Entry 7WVQ (electron microscopy, 4.04 A resolution (low resolution: residue-level contacts below are approximate; hydrogen-bond / salt-bridge calls are withheld)); this record covers chains D and C of the 4 polymer chains in the assembly.

Chain D (and C):
Molecule: Spike glycoprotein
From: Severe acute respiratory syndrome coronavirus 2
Notes: chain C of this document is another copy of the same molecule, construct and numbering; everything in this record applies to it too
Reference sequence: P0DTC2 (SPIKE_SARS2); residue numbers follow UniProt; this construct covers 1-68, 71-142, 146-210, 215-1208
Sequence (1258 residues; row label = number of the first residue in the row; note: 9 numbers in that range are skipped by the numbering (no residue carries them; nothing is unmodelled there); a row labelled like 210A-210F holds insertion residues (210A, then the next letters in order)):
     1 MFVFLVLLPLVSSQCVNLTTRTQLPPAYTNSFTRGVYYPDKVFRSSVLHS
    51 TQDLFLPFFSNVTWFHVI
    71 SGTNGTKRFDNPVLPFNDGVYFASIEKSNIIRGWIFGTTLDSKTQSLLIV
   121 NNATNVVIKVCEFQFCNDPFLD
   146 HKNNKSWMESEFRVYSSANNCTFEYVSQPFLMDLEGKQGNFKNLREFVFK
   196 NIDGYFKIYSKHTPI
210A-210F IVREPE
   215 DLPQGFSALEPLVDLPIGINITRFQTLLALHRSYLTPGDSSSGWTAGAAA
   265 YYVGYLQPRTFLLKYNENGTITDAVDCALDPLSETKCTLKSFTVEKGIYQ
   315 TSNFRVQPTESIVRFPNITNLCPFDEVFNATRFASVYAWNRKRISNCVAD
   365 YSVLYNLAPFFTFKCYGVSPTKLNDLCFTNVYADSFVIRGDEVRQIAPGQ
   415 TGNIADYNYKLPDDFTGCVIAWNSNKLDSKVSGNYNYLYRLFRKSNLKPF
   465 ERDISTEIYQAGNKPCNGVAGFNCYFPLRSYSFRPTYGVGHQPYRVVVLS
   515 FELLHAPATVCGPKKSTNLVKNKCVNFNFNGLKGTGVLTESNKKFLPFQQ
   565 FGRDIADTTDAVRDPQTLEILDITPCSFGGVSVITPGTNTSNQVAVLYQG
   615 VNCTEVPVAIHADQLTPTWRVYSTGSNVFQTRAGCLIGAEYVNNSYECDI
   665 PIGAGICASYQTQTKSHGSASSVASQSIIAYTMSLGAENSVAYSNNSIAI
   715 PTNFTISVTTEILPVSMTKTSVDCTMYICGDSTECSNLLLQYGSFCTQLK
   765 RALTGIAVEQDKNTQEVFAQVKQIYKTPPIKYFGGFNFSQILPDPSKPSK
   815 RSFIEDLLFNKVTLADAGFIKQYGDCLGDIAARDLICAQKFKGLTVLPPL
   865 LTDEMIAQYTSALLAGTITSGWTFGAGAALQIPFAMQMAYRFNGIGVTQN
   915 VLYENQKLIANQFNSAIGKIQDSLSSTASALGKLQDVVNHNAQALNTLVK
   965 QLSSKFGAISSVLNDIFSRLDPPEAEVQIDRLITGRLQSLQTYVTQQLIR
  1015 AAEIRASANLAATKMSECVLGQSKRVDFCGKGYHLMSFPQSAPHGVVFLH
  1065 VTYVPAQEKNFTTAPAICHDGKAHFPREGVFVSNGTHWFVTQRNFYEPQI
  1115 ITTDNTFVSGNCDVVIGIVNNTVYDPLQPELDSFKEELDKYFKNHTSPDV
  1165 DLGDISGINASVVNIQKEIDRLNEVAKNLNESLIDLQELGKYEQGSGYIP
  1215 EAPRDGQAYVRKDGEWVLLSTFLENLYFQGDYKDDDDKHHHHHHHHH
Not modelled in the structure: 1-13, 71-76, 146-152, 210A-210F, 247-253, 622-640, 677-688, 828-853, 1148-1261
Cystine bridges: Cys-131/Cys-166, Cys-291/Cys-301, Cys-336/Cys-361, Cys-379/Cys-432, Cys-391/Cys-525, Cys-480/Cys-488, Cys-538/Cys-590, Cys-617/Cys-649, Cys-662/Cys-671, Cys-738/Cys-760, Cys-743/Cys-749, Cys-1032/Cys-1043, Cys-1082/Cys-1126
Construct notes: variant Val-67 (Ala in P0DTC2), Ile-95 (Thr in P0DTC2), Asp-142 (Gly in P0DTC2), Asp-339 (Gly in P0DTC2), Leu-371 (Ser in P0DTC2), Pro-373 (Ser in P0DTC2), Phe-375 (Ser in P0DTC2), Asn-417 (Lys in P0DTC2), Lys-440 (Asn in P0DTC2), Ser-446 (Gly in P0DTC2), Asn-477 (Ser in P0DTC2), Lys-478 (Thr in P0DTC2), Ala-484 (Glu in P0DTC2), Arg-493 (Gln in P0DTC2), Ser-496 (Gly in P0DTC2), Arg-498 (Gln in P0DTC2), Tyr-501 (Asn in P0DTC2), His-505 (Tyr in P0DTC2), Lys-547 (Thr in P0DTC2), Gly-614 (Asp in P0DTC2), Tyr-655 (His in P0DTC2), Lys-679 (Asn in P0DTC2), His-681 (Pro in P0DTC2), Gly-682 (Arg in P0DTC2), Ser-683 (Arg in P0DTC2), Ser-685 (Arg in P0DTC2), Lys-764 (Asn in P0DTC2), Tyr-796 (Asp in P0DTC2), Lys-856 (Asn in P0DTC2), His-954 (Gln in P0DTC2), Lys-969 (Asn in P0DTC2), Phe-981 (Leu in P0DTC2), Pro-986 (Lys in P0DTC2), Pro-987 (Val in P0DTC2); insertion (210A-210B); conflict Arg-210C (Asn211 in P0DTC2), Glu-210D (Leu212 in P0DTC2), Pro-210E (Val213 in P0DTC2), Glu-210F (Arg214 in P0DTC2); expression tag (1209-1261)
UniProt features mapped onto this chain:
  - region: Asn-280 to Cys-301 (Putative superantigen), Arg-403 to Asp-405 (Integrin-binding motif), Asn-448 to Phe-456 (Immunodominant HLA epitope recognized by the CD8+), Ser-816 to Tyr-837 (Fusion peptide 1), Lys-835 to Phe-855 (Fusion peptide 2), Asp-1163 to Glu-1202 (Heptad repeat 2)
  - site: Arg-815, Ser-816 (Cleavage)
  - glycosylation: Asn-17 (N-linked (GlcNAc...) (complex) asparagine), Asn-61 (N-linked (GlcNAc...) (hybrid) asparagine), Asn-74 (N-linked (GlcNAc...) (complex) asparagine), Asn-122 (N-linked (GlcNAc...) (hybrid) asparagine), Asn-149 (N-linked (GlcNAc...) (complex) asparagine), Asn-165 (N-linked (GlcNAc...) (complex) asparagine), Asn-234 (N-linked (GlcNAc...) (high mannose) asparagine), Asn-282 (N-linked (GlcNAc...) (complex) asparagine), Thr-323 (O-linked (GalNAc) threonine), Ser-325 (O-linked (HexNAc...) serine), Asn-331 (N-linked (GlcNAc...) (complex) asparagine), Asn-343 (N-linked (GlcNAc...) (complex) asparagine), Asn-603 (N-linked (GlcNAc...) (hybrid) asparagine), Asn-616 (N-linked (GlcNAc...) (complex) asparagine), Asn-657 (N-linked (GlcNAc...) (complex) asparagine), Thr-676 (O-linked (GlcNAc...) threonine), Thr-678 (O-linked (GlcNAc...) threonine), Asn-709 (N-linked (GlcNAc...) (high mannose) asparagine), Asn-717 (N-linked (GlcNAc...) (hybrid) asparagine), Asn-801 (N-linked (GlcNAc...) (hybrid) asparagine) and 6 more in UniProt
  - natural variant: Leu-5 (L5F: In strain: Iota/B.1.526), Ser-13 (S13I: In strain: Epsilon/B.1.427/B.1.429), Leu-18 (L18F: In strain: Beta/B.1.351, Gamma/P.1 and 1 more), Thr-19 (T19I: In strain: Omicron/BQ.1.1, Omicron/XBB.1.5 and 1 more; T19R: In strain: Delta/B.1.617.2, Omicron/BA.2 and 4 more), Thr-20 (T20N: In strain: Gamma/P.1), Leu-24 to Ala-27 (sequence variant, change not given here; In strain: Omicron/BA.2, Omicron/BA.2.12.1 and 6 more), Pro-26 (P26S: In strain: Gamma/P.1), Gln-52 (Q52H: In strain: Omicron/EG.5.1), Val-67 (A67V: In strain: Eta/B.1.525, Omicron/BA.1; this construct carries the variant), Gly-75 (G75V: In strain: Lambda/C.37), Thr-76 (T76I: In strain: Lambda/C.37), Asp-80 (D80A: In strain: Beta/B.1.351), 74 further natural variant entries in UniProt
  - mutagenesis: Asn-121 (N121Q: Partial loss of biliverdin affinity), Arg-190 (R190K: Partial loss of biliverdin affinity), Asn-234 (N234Q: Increased resistance to neutralizing antibodies), Asn-331 (N331Q: Reduced viral infectivity), Asn-343 (N343Q: Reduced viral infectivity), Leu-452 (L452R: Increased resistance to neutralizing antibodies. Decreases HLA binding to NF9 epitope. Increased binding affinity to human ACE2), Tyr-453 (Y453F: Decreased HLA binding to NF9 epitope. Increased binding affinity to human ACE2), Ala-475 (A475V: Increased resistance to neutralizing antibodies), Val-483 (V483A: Increased resistance to neutralizing antibodies), Phe-490 (F490L: Increased resistance to neutralizing antibodies and human covalescent sera neutralization), His-519 (H519P: Increased resistance to human covalescent sera neutralization), Ser-673 (S673A: No effect on O-glycosylation by host GALNT1), 4 further mutagenesis entries in UniProt

How chain D and chain C interact:
Pairs across the interface - 98 pairs, chain D then chain C:
  Gln-52(D) / Leu-754(C)
  Gln-314(D) / Thr-768(C)
  Asn-317(D) / Asp-737(C)
  Arg-319(D) / Asp-745(C)
  Arg-357(D) / Thr-167(C)
  Arg-357(D) / Glu-169(C)
  Lys-547(D) / Asn-978(C)
  Lys-558(D) / Asn-282(C)
  Gln-563(D) / Lys-41(C)
  Gln-563(D) / Phe-43(C)
  Gln-564(D) / Lys-41(C)
  Phe-565(D) / Phe-43(C)
  Gly-566(D) / Phe-43(C)
  Arg-567(D) / Phe-43(C)
  Arg-567(D) / Arg-44(C)
  Arg-567(D) / Ser-45(C)
  Arg-567(D) / His-49(C)
  Asp-568(D) / Ser-45(C)
  Asp-568(D) / Val-47(C)
  Ile-569(D) / Ser-46(C)
  Ile-569(D) / Val-47(C)
  Ala-570(D) / Val-963(C)
  Asp-571(D) / Lys-856(C)
  Asp-571(D) / Val-963(C)
  Thr-572(D) / Lys-856(C)
  Pro-589(D) / Phe-855(C)
  Phe-592(D) / Phe-855(C)
  Ala-647(D) / Pro-862(C)
  Pro-665(D) / Leu-864(C)
  Gly-667(D) / Leu-864(C)
  Ala-668(D) / Pro-863(C)
  Ala-668(D) / Leu-864(C)
  Ala-668(D) / Thr-866(C)
  Gly-669(D) / Leu-864(C)
  Gly-669(D) / Met-869(C)
  Met-697(D) / Leu-865(C)
  Ser-698(D) / Tyr-873(C)
  Leu-699(D) / Lys-786(C)
  Leu-699(D) / Ile-788(C)
  Leu-699(D) / Tyr-873(C)
  Gly-700(D) / Lys-786(C)
  Ala-701(D) / Lys-786(C)
  Ala-701(D) / Gln-787(C)
  Ala-701(D) / Ile-788(C)
  Glu-702(D) / Lys-790(C)
  Asn-703(D) / Gln-787(C)
  Asn-703(D) / Ile-788(C)
  Asn-703(D) / Tyr-789(C)
  Ser-704(D) / Lys-790(C)
  Ala-706(D) / Gln-895(C)
  Tyr-707(D) / Pro-792(C)
  Tyr-707(D) / Phe-797(C)
  Tyr-707(D) / Gln-895(C)
  Tyr-707(D) / Phe-898(C)
  Ser-708(D) / Pro-897(C)
  Ser-711(D) / Gln-895(C)
  Ser-711(D) / Pro-897(C)
  Ile-712(D) / Gln-895(C)
  Ile-712(D) / Pro-897(C)
  Ala-713(D) / Leu-894(C)
  Ala-713(D) / Gln-895(C)
  Pro-715(D) / Leu-894(C)
  Lys-947(D) / Lys-776(C)
  Ser-968(D) / Gln-755(C)
  Ser-968(D) / Tyr-756(C)
  Ser-968(D) / Gly-757(C)
  Lys-969(D) / Gln-755(C)
  Phe-970(D) / Gln-755(C)
  Phe-970(D) / Phe-759(C)
  Gly-971(D) / Gln-755(C)
  Ala-972(D) / Gln-755(C)
  Ser-1003(D) / Phe-759(C)
  Ile-1013(D) / Leu-1012(C)
  Glu-1031(D) / Arg-1039(C)
  Arg-1039(D) / Thr-1027(C)
  Arg-1039(D) / Ser-1030(C)
  Arg-1039(D) / Glu-1031(C)
  Arg-1039(D) / Arg-1039(C)
  Val-1040(D) / Ser-1030(C)
  Val-1040(D) / Leu-1034(C)
  Asp-1041(D) / Ser-1030(C)
  Lys-1045(D) / Val-785(C)
  Lys-1045(D) / Gly-889(C)
  Tyr-1047(D) / Trp-886(C)
  Pro-1069(D) / Ala-890(C)
  Pro-1079(D) / Tyr-917(C)
  Phe-1089(D) / Gln-913(C)
  Phe-1089(D) / Tyr-917(C)
  Pro-1090(D) / Gln-913(C)
  Arg-1107(D) / Trp-886(C)
  Arg-1107(D) / Thr-887(C)
  Arg-1107(D) / Leu-894(C)
  Arg-1107(D) / Ile-896(C)
  Phe-1121(D) / Thr-912(C)
  Ser-1123(D) / Asn-914(C)
  Val-1128(D) / Tyr-917(C)
  Val-1128(D) / Glu-918(C)
  Ile-1130(D) / Gln-920(C)
Also at the interface, not in a pair above, chain D (82 interface residues in all): Pro-521, Thr-549, Arg-646, Ile-666, Ile-670, Val-705, Asn-709, Gln-957, Gln-965, Gly-999, Gln-1002, Gln-1005, Thr-1009, Gly-1046, Tyr-1067, Asn-1074, Thr-1077, Gly-1124, Val-1129, Leu-1141
Also at the interface, not in a pair above, chain C (79 interface residues in all): Asp-40, Val-42, Tyr-200, Arg-765, Asp-775, Gln-784, Lys-854, Gln-872, Thr-883, Gly-891, Ala-892, Met-900, Lys-964, Ser-967, Thr-998, Gln-1005, Thr-1009, Gly-1035, Leu-1141, Glu-1144

In short:
82 residues of chain D and 79 residues of chain C are in contact. From UniProt: 16 mutagenesis sites on chain
D.
Both chains are Spike glycoprotein (Severe acute respiratory syndrome coronavirus 2). Entry 7WVQ (Cryo-EM
structure of SARS-CoV-2 Omicron Spike protein with human ACE2 receptor, C3 state) was determined by electron
microscopy together with 7WK4, 7WK6, 7WK8, 7WK9, 7WKA and 7WVP from the same study.
